Entry 6Z2W (electron microscopy, 2.82 A resolution); this record covers chains D and E of the 4 polymer chains in the assembly.

== Chain D ==
Name: DNA damage checkpoint protein LCD1
Organism: Saccharomyces cerevisiae S288C
Reference sequence: Q04377 (LCD1_YEAST); residue numbers follow UniProt; this construct covers 1-747
Chain sequence (747 residues; numbered 1 to 747; the number before each row is that of its first residue):
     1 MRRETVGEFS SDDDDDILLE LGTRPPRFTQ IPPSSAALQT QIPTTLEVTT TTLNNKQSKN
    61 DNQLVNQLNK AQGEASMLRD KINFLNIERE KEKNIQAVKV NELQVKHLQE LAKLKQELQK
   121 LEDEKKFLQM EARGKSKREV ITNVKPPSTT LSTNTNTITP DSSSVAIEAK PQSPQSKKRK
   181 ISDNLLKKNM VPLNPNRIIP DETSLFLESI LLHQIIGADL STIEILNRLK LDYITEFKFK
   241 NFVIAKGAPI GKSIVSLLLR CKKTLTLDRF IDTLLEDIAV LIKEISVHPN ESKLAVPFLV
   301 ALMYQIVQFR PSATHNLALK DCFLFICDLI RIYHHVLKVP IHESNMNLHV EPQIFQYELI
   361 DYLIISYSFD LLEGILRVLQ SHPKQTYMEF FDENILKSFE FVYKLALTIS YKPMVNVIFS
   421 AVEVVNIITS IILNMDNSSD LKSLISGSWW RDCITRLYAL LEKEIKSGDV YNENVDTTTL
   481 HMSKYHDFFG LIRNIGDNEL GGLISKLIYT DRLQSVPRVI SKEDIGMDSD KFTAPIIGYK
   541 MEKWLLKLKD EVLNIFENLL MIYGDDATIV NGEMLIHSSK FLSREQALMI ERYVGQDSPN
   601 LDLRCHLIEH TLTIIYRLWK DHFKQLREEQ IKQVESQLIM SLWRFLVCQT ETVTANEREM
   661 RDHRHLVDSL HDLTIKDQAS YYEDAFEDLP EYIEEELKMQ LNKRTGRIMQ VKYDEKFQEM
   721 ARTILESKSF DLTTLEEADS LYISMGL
Not modelled in the structure: 1-185, 528-531
UniProt features mapped onto this chain:
  - modified residue (Phosphoserine): Ser10, Ser11, Ser76
  - mutagenesis: Lys177 (K177A: Impairs dsDNA and ssDNA binding of the MEC1-LCD1 complex), Arg179 (R179A: Impairs dsDNA and ssDNA binding of the MEC1-LCD1 complex)

== Chain E ==
Name: Serine/threonine-protein kinase MEC1
Organism: Saccharomyces cerevisiae S288C
Notes: EC 2.7.11.1
Reference sequence: P38111 (ATR_YEAST); numbering as in UniProt; present here: 1-1081, 1089-2368
Chain sequence (2368 residues; numbered 1 to 2368 plus 6 insertion-coded residues; 6 numbers in that range are skipped by the numbering (no residue carries them; nothing is unmodelled there); the number before each row is that of its first residue; a row labelled like 1085A-1085F holds insertion residues (1085A, then the next letters in order)):
     1 MESHVKYLDE LILAIKDLNS GVDSKVQIKK VPTDPSSSQE YAKSLKILNT LIRNLKDQRR
    61 NNIMKNDTIF SKTVSALALL LEYNPFLLVM KDSNGNFEIQ RLIDDFLNIS VLNYDNYHRI
   121 WFMRRKLGSW CKACVEFYGK PAKFQLTAHF ENTMNLYEQA LTEVLLGKTE LLKFYDTLKG
   181 LYILLYWFTS EYSTFGNSIA FLDSSLGFTK FDFNFQRLIR IVLYVFDSCE LAALEYAEIQ
   241 LKYISLVVDY VCNRTISTAL DAPALVCCEQ LKFVLTTMHH FLDNKYGLLD NDPTMAKGIL
   301 RLYSLCISND FSKCFVDHFP IDQWADFSQS EHFPFTQLTN KALSIVYFDL KRRSLPVEAL
   361 KYDNKFNIWV YQSEPDSSLK NVTSPFDDRY KQLEKLRLLV LKKFNKTERG TLLKYRVNQL
   421 SPGFFQRAGN DFKLILNEAS VSIQTCFKTN NITRLTSWTV ILGRLACLES EKFSGTLPNS
   481 TKDMDNWYVC HLCDIEKTGN PFVRINPNRP EAAGKSEIFR ILHSNFLSHP NIDEFSESLL
   541 SGILFSLHRI FSHFQPPKLT DGNGQINKSF KLVQKCFMNS NRYLRLLSTR IIPLFNISDS
   601 HNSEDEHTAT LIKFLQSQKL PVVKENLVIA WTQLTLTTSN DVFDTLLLKL IDIFNSDDYS
   661 LRIMMTLQIK NMAKILKKTP YQLLSPILPV LLRQLGKNLV ERKVGFQNLI ELLGYSSKTI
   721 LDIFQRYIIP YAIIQYKSDV LSEIAKIMCD GDTSLINQMK VNLLKKNSRQ IFAVALVKHG
   781 LFSLDILETL FLNRAPTFDK GYITAYLPDY KTLAEITKLY KNSVTKDASD SENANMILCS
   841 LRFLITNFEK DKRHGSKYKN INNWTDDQEQ AFQKKLQDNI LGIFQVFSSD IHDVEGRTTY
   901 YEKLRVINGI SFLIIYAPKK SIISALAQIS ICLQTGLGLK EVRYEAFRCW HLLVRHLNDE
   961 ELSTVIDSLI AFILQKWSEF NGKLRNIVYS ILDTLIKEKS DLILKLKPYT TLALVGKPEL
  1021 GILARDGQFA RMVNKIRSTT DLIPIFANNL KSSNKYVINQ NLDDIEVYLR RKQTERSIDF
  1081 T
  1085 P
1085A-1085F KKVGQT
  1089 SDITLVLGAL LDTSHKFRNL DKDLCEKCAK CISMIGVLDV TKHEFKRTTY SENEVYDLND
  1149 SVQTIKFLIW VINDILVPAF WQSENPSKQL FVALVIQESL KYCGLSSESW DMNHKELYPN
  1209 EAKLWEKFNS VSKTTIYPLL SSLYLAQSWK EYVPLKYPSN NFKEGYKIWV KRFTLDLLKT
  1269 GTTENHPLHV FSSLIREDDG SLSNFLLPYI SLDIIIKAEK GTPYADILNG IIIEFDSIFT
  1329 CNLEGMNNLQ VDSLRMCYES IFRVFEYCKK WATEFKQNYS KLHGTFIIKD TKTTNMLLRI
  1389 DEFLRTTPSD LLAQRSLETD SFERSALYLE QCYRQNPHDK NQNGQLLKNL QITYEEIGDI
  1449 DSLDGVLRTF ATGNLVSKIE ELQYSENWKL AQDCFNVLGK FSDDPKTTTR MLKSMYDHQL
  1509 YSQIISNSSF HSSDGKISLS PDVKEWYSIG LEAANLEGNV QTLKNWVEQI ESLRNIDDRE
  1569 VLLQYNIAKA LIAISNEDPL RTQKYIHNSF RLIGTNFITS SKETTLLKKQ NLLMKLHSLY
  1629 DLSFLSSAKD KFEYKSNTTI LDYRMERIGA DFVPNHYILS MRKSFDQLKM NEQADADLGK
  1689 TFFTLAQLAR NNARLDIASE SLMHCLERRL PQAELEFAEI LWKQGENDRA LKIVQEIHEK
  1749 YQENSSVNAR DRAAVLLKFT EWLDLSNNSA SEQIIKQYQD IFQIDSKWDK PYYSIGLYYS
  1809 RLLERKKAEG YITNGRFEYR AISYFLLAFE KNTAKVRENL PKVITFWLDI AAASISEAPG
  1869 NRKEMLSKAT EDICSHVEEA LQHCPTYIWY FVLTQLLSRL LHSHQSSAQI IMHILLSLAV
  1929 EYPSHILWYI TALVNSNSSK RVLRGKHILE KYRQHSQNPH DLVSSALDLT KALTRVCLQD
  1989 VKSITSRSGK SLEKDFKFDM NVAPSAMVVP VRKNLDIISP LESNSMRGYQ PFRPVVSIIR
  2049 FGSSYKVFSS LKKPKQLNII GSDGNIYGIM CKKEDVRQDN QYMQFATTMD FLLSKDIASR
  2109 KRSLGINIYS VLSLREDCGI LEMVPNVVTL RSILSTKYES LKIKYSLKSL HDRWQHTAVD
  2169 GKLEFYMEQV DKFPPILYQW FLENFPDPIN WFNARNTYAR SYAVMAMVGH ILGLGDRHCE
  2229 NILLDIQTGK VLHVDLDCLF EKGKRLPVPE IVPFRLTPNL LDALGIIGTE GTFKKSSEVT
  2289 LALMRKNEVA LMNVIETIMY DRNMDHSIQK ALKVLRNKIR GIDPQDGLVL SVAGQTETLI
  2349 QEATSEDNLS KMYIGWLPFW
Not modelled in the structure: 1, 33-43, 475-479, 1085A-1085F, 1868-1869, 1991-2003, 2031-2035
Construct notes: engineered mutation Leu2244 (Phe in P38111)
Metal / ion sites: Zn2+ near His553 (its only coordinating residue here); Mg2+ site 1: Asn2229, Asp2243 (together with AMP-PNP); Mg2+ site 2: Asp2243 (together with AMP-PNP)
Small-molecule neighbours: AMP-PNP (ANP; phosphoaminophosphonic acid-adenylate ester): Phe2056, Ser2058, Leu2059, Pro2062, Met2078, Lys2080, Tyr2117, Leu2129, Glu2130, Met2131, Val2132, Val2135, Thr2137, Asp2224, His2226, Glu2228, Asn2229, Leu2231, Leu2240, Val2242, Asp2243
UniProt features mapped onto this chain:
  - region: Val2055 to Lys2061 (G-loop), Gly2221 to Asn2229 (Catalytic loop), His2241 to Thr2265 (Activation loop)
  - mutagenesis: Val225 (V225G: In MEC1-101; impairs both the G1/S and intra-S damage checkpoints but not the G2/M damage checkpoint; when associated with P-552 and S-781), Ser552 (S552P: In MEC1-101; impairs both the G1/S and intra-S damage checkpoints but not the G2/M damage checkpoint; when associated with S-225 and S-781), Leu781 (L781S: In MEC1-101; impairs both the G1/S and intra-S damage checkpoints but not the G2/M damage checkpoint; when associated with S-225 and P-552), Phe1179 (F1179S: In MEC1-100; impairs both the G1/S and intra-S damage checkpoints but not the G2/M damage checkpoint; when associated with S-1700), Asn1700 (N1700S: In MEC1-100; impairs both the G1/S and intra-S damage checkpoints but not the G2/M damage checkpoint; when associated with S-1179), Asp2224 (D2224A: Impairs kinase activity; when associated with K-2229), Asn2229 (N2229K: Impairs kinase activity; when associated with A-2224), Asp2243 (D2243E: Impairs kinase activity), Met2360 to Ile2362 (In MEC1-85; disrupts interaction with RFA1 and severely impairs kinase activity), Phe2367 to Trp2368 (In MEC1-87; decreases the level of MEC1 and impairs viability)
Reported in the primary citation:
  - Zn2+ coordination: Cys467, Cys490, Cys493, His553
  - mutagenesis - F2093A, H2241A, V2242A, D2245G, R2310A: decreased catalytic activity
  - mutagenesis - H2241A, V2242A, F2248A: decreased growth in response to hydroxyurea
  - mutagenesis - D2243N: abolished catalytic activity
  - mutagenesis - D2243N: abolished growth
  - mutagenesis - F2248A, D2313A (36 +/- 10 nM): decreased catalytic activity on Dpb11
  - mutagenesis - D2245G (95 +/- 25 nM): decreased binding to Dpb11
  - mutagenesis - D2245G: decreased growth in response to tel1Delta ddc1Delta
  - binding site for AMP-PNP: Ser2058, Met2078, Lys2080
  - conformationally variable residues (loop rearrangement, side-chain flip): Ser2058, Arg2310
  - Mg2+ coordination: Asp2243
  - contacts within the chain: Tyr2090-Leu2244 (hydrophobic contact), Phe2093-Leu2299, Phe2093-Leu2220, Tyr2117-Leu2244 (hydrophobic contact), Leu2222-Cys2246 (hydrogen bond), Leu2244-Leu2247 (hydrophobic contact), Asp2313-His2314
  - mutagenesis - M2312A (5.8 +/- 1.5 nM), H2314A (5.16 +/- 1.34 nM): increased catalytic activity on Dpb11
  - mutagenesis - M2312A, H2314A: increased growth in response to hydroxyurea
  - mutagenesis - M2091A: unchanged catalytic activity
  - mutagenesis - F2093A, D2245G (95 +/- 25 nM Dpb11): decreased signaling in response to Dpb11
  - mutagenesis - F2093A: decreased growth
  - mutagenesis - M2312A (5.8 +/- 1.5 nM Dpb11), H2314A: increased binding to Dpb11

== Chain D / chain E interface ==
Pairs across the interface - 260 pairs, chain D then chain E:
  Asn189(D) - Leu171(E)
  Met190(D) - Gly167(E)
  Met190(D) - Lys168(E)
  Met190(D) - Thr169(E)
  Val191(D) - Thr169(E)
  Pro192(D) - Cys229(E)
  Pro192(D) - Glu230(E)  hydrogen bond (backbone-backbone)
  Leu193(D) - Leu165(E)
  Leu193(D) - Gly167(E)
  Leu193(D) - Ser228(E)
  Leu193(D) - Glu230(E)
  Asn194(D) - Asp227(E)  hydrogen bond (side chain-backbone)
  Asn194(D) - Ser228(E)  hydrogen bond (backbone-backbone)
  Asn194(D) - Cys229(E)
  Arg197(D) - Ser228(E)
  Ile199(D) - Tyr224(E)
  Gln214(D) - Lys313(E)  hydrogen bond
  Ile216(D) - Cys268(E)  hydrophobic
  Ile216(D) - Asp310(E)
  Gln308(D) - Glu269(E)
  Arg310(D) - Arg220(E)
  Pro311(D) - Phe213(E)  hydrophobic
  Asn345(D) - Lys1110(E)
  Met346(D) - Arg1106(E)
  Met346(D) - Asn1107(E)
  Met346(D) - Leu1108(E)
  Met346(D) - Asp1109(E)
  Met346(D) - Lys1110(E)  hydrogen bond (side chain-backbone)
  Met346(D) - Thr1603(E)
  Leu348(D) - Lys1110(E)
  Leu348(D) - Arg1599(E)
  Leu348(D) - Thr1603(E)
  Leu348(D) - Asn1604(E)
  His349(D) - Asn1596(E)
  His349(D) - Arg1599(E)
  Val350(D) - Leu1570(E)
  Val350(D) - Asn1574(E)
  Val350(D) - Asn1596(E)
  Val350(D) - Leu1600(E)  hydrophobic
  Glu351(D) - Ile1564(E)
  Glu351(D) - Tyr1573(E)
  Pro352(D) - Glu1559(E)
  Pro352(D) - Ile1564(E)  hydrophobic
  Pro352(D) - Leu1570(E)
  Pro352(D) - Tyr1573(E)  hydrogen bond (backbone-side chain)
  Ile354(D) - Glu1559(E)
  Gln356(D) - Glu1559(E)  hydrogen bond (side chain-backbone)
  Tyr357(D) - Ser1560(E)  hydrogen bond (side chain-backbone)
  Tyr357(D) - Leu1561(E)
  Tyr357(D) - Arg1562(E)
  Arg377(D) - Ser204(E)
  Arg377(D) - Phe208(E)  hydrogen bond (side chain-backbone)
  Arg377(D) - Thr209(E)  hydrogen bond (side chain-backbone)
  Arg377(D) - Lys210(E)
  Arg377(D) - Phe213(E)
  Val378(D) - Phe213(E)  hydrophobic
  Gln380(D) - Lys210(E)
  Phe419(D) - Leu206(E)  hydrophobic
  Glu423(D) - Ser204(E)  hydrogen bond
  Glu423(D) - Leu206(E)
  Glu423(D) - Phe208(E)
  Asn426(D) - Ser204(E)  hydrogen bond
  Ser430(D) - Ala200(E)
  Ser430(D) - Asp203(E)  hydrogen bond
  Leu433(D) - Phe144(E)  hydrophobic
  Asn434(D) - Ala200(E)
  Glu464(D) - Thr498(E)  hydrogen bond
  Lys466(D) - Glu496(E)
  Lys466(D) - Lys497(E)
  Ser467(D) - Ile495(E)
  Ser467(D) - Glu496(E)  hydrogen bond (backbone-backbone)
  Gly468(D) - Ile495(E)
  Gly468(D) - Glu496(E)  hydrogen bond (backbone-backbone)
  Gly468(D) - Lys497(E)
  Asp469(D) - Lys497(E)
  Asp469(D) - Thr498(E)  hydrogen bond (side chain-backbone)
  Val475(D) - Lys677(E)
  Phe489(D) - Asp310(E)
  Ile492(D) - Phe208(E)  hydrophobic
  Ile492(D) - Val266(E)
  Ile492(D) - Cys267(E)
  Arg493(D) - Leu206(E)
  Arg493(D) - Val266(E)
  Asn494(D) - Leu265(E)
  Asn494(D) - Val266(E)  hydrogen bond (backbone-backbone)
  Asn494(D) - Cys267(E)
  Asn494(D) - Phe311(E)
  Tyr509(D) - Glu1556(E)  hydrogen bond
  Val519(D) - Glu1556(E)
  Val519(D) - Glu1559(E)
  Val519(D) - Ser1560(E)
  Glu523(D) - Arg1589(E)  salt bridge
  Glu523(D) - Tyr1593(E)  hydrogen bond
  Thr533(D) - Tyr488(E)
  Pro535(D) - Ile495(E)  hydrophobic
  Ile536(D) - Thr258(E)
  Tyr539(D) - Val489(E)
  Tyr539(D) - Asp494(E)
  Tyr539(D) - Ile495(E)
  Lys543(D) - Ile256(E)
  Trp544(D) - Leu206(E)  hydrophobic
  Trp544(D) - Val266(E)  hydrophobic
  Lys547(D) - Leu206(E)
  Asp550(D) - Tyr192(E)
  Asp550(D) - Ser205(E)  hydrogen bond
  Glu551(D) - Ser204(E)
  Glu551(D) - Ser205(E)  hydrogen bond (side chain-backbone)
  Asn554(D) - Tyr192(E)
  Asn554(D) - Asn197(E)  hydrogen bond
  Asn554(D) - Asp203(E)
  Glu557(D) - Asn197(E)
  Met561(D) - Lys140(E)  hydrogen bond (backbone-side chain)
  Met561(D) - Lys143(E)
  Met561(D) - Phe144(E)  hydrophobic
  Ser583(D) - Leu667(E)
  Arg584(D) - Asn671(E)
  Arg584(D) - Lys674(E)
  Leu588(D) - Lys674(E)
  Ile590(D) - Leu586(E)  hydrophobic
  Glu591(D) - Arg590(E)  hydrogen bond (backbone-side chain)
  Glu591(D) - Ile629(E)
  Glu591(D) - Gln668(E)  hydrogen bond
  Arg592(D) - Glu496(E)  salt bridge
  Arg592(D) - Pro501(E)
  Arg592(D) - Arg590(E)  hydrogen bond (backbone-side chain)
  Tyr593(D) - Glu496(E)  hydrogen bond
  Val594(D) - Phe545(E)
  Val594(D) - Tyr583(E)
  Val594(D) - Arg590(E)  hydrogen bond (backbone-side chain)
  Gly595(D) - Phe545(E)
  Gly595(D) - Arg549(E)  hydrogen bond (backbone-side chain)
  Gln596(D) - Cys493(E)
  Gln596(D) - Asp494(E)  hydrogen bond (side chain-backbone)
  Gln596(D) - Glu496(E)
  Gln596(D) - Arg549(E)
  Asp597(D) - Leu412(E)
  Asp597(D) - Arg416(E)  salt bridge
  Asp597(D) - Arg464(E)  salt bridge
  Asp597(D) - Val489(E)
  Asp597(D) - Asp494(E)
  Ser598(D) - Asp494(E)
  His610(D) - Asn197(E)  hydrogen bond
  Thr613(D) - Glu136(E)
  Tyr616(D) - Ile28(E)
  Arg617(D) - Gly139(E)
  Lys620(D) - Phe137(E)
  Asp621(D) - Tyr138(E)
  Gln633(D) - Lys670(E)
  Glu635(D) - Tyr659(E)
  Ser636(D) - Ile663(E)
  Ser636(D) - Thr666(E)  hydrogen bond
  Ser636(D) - Leu667(E)  hydrogen bond (side chain-backbone)
  Gln637(D) - Leu667(E)
  Gln637(D) - Lys670(E)
  Ile639(D) - Tyr659(E)
  Met640(D) - Ile663(E)  hydrophobic
  Met640(D) - Met664(E)  hydrophobic
  Met640(D) - Leu667(E)  hydrophobic
  Trp643(D) - Glu625(E)
  Trp643(D) - Met664(E)  hydrophobic
  Arg644(D) - Glu625(E)  salt bridge
  Val647(D) - Arg582(E)
  Thr652(D) - Glu537(E)
  Thr652(D) - Asn581(E)
  Val653(D) - Glu537(E)
  Val653(D) - Asn581(E)
  Arg658(D) - Ile452(E)
  Arg658(D) - Thr453(E)
  Glu659(D) - Ser536(E)  hydrogen bond
  Glu659(D) - Glu537(E)
  Glu659(D) - Ser538(E)
  Asp662(D) - Ile452(E)
  Asp662(D) - Thr453(E)
  Asp662(D) - Thr456(E)
  Asp662(D) - Ser538(E)
  His663(D) - Ser538(E)
  His663(D) - Ser541(E)
  His663(D) - Tyr583(E)
  Leu666(D) - Val460(E)  hydrophobic
  Leu666(D) - Ser538(E)
  Leu666(D) - Ser541(E)
  Leu666(D) - Gly542(E)
  Leu666(D) - Phe545(E)  hydrophobic
  Val667(D) - Tyr583(E)
  Ser669(D) - Arg416(E)
  Leu670(D) - Ala259(E)  hydrophobic
  Leu670(D) - Leu412(E)  hydrophobic
  Leu673(D) - Ala259(E)
  Leu673(D) - Leu412(E)  hydrophobic
  Leu673(D) - Tyr415(E)
  Thr674(D) - Ser257(E)
  Lys676(D) - Tyr415(E)  hydrogen bond
  Asp677(D) - Ala259(E)
  Asp677(D) - Leu260(E)
  Ala679(D) - Gln392(E)  hydrogen bond (backbone-side chain)
  Ser680(D) - Gln392(E)
  Ser680(D) - Lys395(E)
  Tyr681(D) - Arg301(E)  hydrogen bond (backbone-side chain)
  Tyr681(D) - Gln392(E)
  Tyr681(D) - Lys395(E)
  Tyr681(D) - Leu396(E)  hydrophobic
  Tyr681(D) - Leu399(E)
  Tyr682(D) - Cys252(E)
  Tyr682(D) - Pro263(E)
  Tyr682(D) - Arg301(E)
  Tyr682(D) - Ser304(E)  hydrogen bond
  Tyr682(D) - Leu305(E)
  Glu683(D) - Trp121(E)
  Glu683(D) - Arg301(E)
  Glu683(D) - Gln392(E)  hydrogen bond (backbone-side chain)
  Asp684(D) - Tyr117(E)
  Asp684(D) - Ser245(E)  hydrogen bond
  Asp684(D) - Asp249(E)
  Asp684(D) - Lys297(E)
  Asp684(D) - Arg301(E)  salt bridge
  Ala685(D) - Tyr117(E)
  Ala685(D) - His118(E)  hydrogen bond (backbone-side chain)
  Ala685(D) - Trp121(E)  hydrophobic
  Phe686(D) - Trp121(E)  hydrophobic
  Phe686(D) - Gln392(E)  hydrogen bond (backbone-side chain)
  Glu687(D) - His118(E)  hydrogen bond (backbone-side chain)
  Glu687(D) - Lys297(E)  salt bridge
  Glu687(D) - Tyr390(E)
  Glu687(D) - Lys391(E)  hydrogen bond (side chain-backbone)
  Glu687(D) - Gln392(E)  hydrogen bond (side chain-backbone)
  Asp688(D) - His118(E)  hydrogen bond (backbone-side chain)
  Pro690(D) - His118(E)
  Tyr692(D) - Asp67(E)
  Tyr692(D) - Ser71(E)
  Tyr692(D) - His118(E)
  Tyr692(D) - Arg119(E)
  Ile693(D) - Trp121(E)  hydrophobic
  Ile693(D) - Phe122(E)  hydrophobic
  Glu696(D) - Trp121(E)
  Glu696(D) - Phe122(E)
  Glu696(D) - Arg125(E)  salt bridge
  Gln700(D) - Arg125(E)  hydrogen bond
  Met709(D) - Tyr583(E)
  Gln710(D) - Arg582(E)  hydrogen bond (backbone-side chain)
  Val711(D) - Arg582(E)
  Glu715(D) - Val26(E)
  Lys716(D) - Glu82(E)  salt bridge
  Lys716(D) - Ala133(E)
  Lys716(D) - Phe137(E)
  Phe717(D) - Glu136(E)
  Glu719(D) - Val26(E)
  Glu719(D) - Ile28(E)
  Met720(D) - Phe137(E)  hydrophobic
  Leu732(D) - Tyr659(E)
  Thr733(D) - Tyr659(E)
  Glu737(D) - Tyr659(E)
  Ser740(D) - Tyr659(E)
  Ser740(D) - Ser660(E)  hydrogen bond (side chain-backbone)
  Leu741(D) - Ser660(E)
  Leu741(D) - Ile663(E)  hydrophobic
  Ile743(D) - Pro621(E)
  Ile743(D) - Lys624(E)
  Ser744(D) - Pro621(E)
  Ser744(D) - Val622(E)
  Met745(D) - Val622(E)
Also at the interface, not in a pair above, chain D (150 interface residues in all): Lys187, Leu212, Tyr233, Phe309, Asn347, Glu373, Ser381, Thr479, Asn498, Lys540, Leu548, Asn558, Ala587, Gln649, His665, Gln678, Leu689, Leu697, Lys703, Asp714, Arg722
Also at the interface, not in a pair above, chain E (146 interface residues in all): Ser24, Tyr83, Asn116, Glu170, Tyr186, Leu231, His318, Ser580, Gln633, Ser1526, Asn1563, Lys1592

== Overview ==
Chain D and chain E form an interface of 150 and 146 residues respectively, with 50 hydrogen bonds and 9 salt
bridges. Polar contacts include Glu523(D)-Arg1589(E), Arg592(D)-Glu496(E) and Asp597(D)-Arg416(E). From the
paper: a binding site for AMP-PNP at Ser2058(E), Met2078(E) and Lys2080(E); F2093A, H2241A and V2242A of chain
E, among others, reduce catalytic activity; 11 substitutions were tested in all.
Here chain D is DNA damage checkpoint protein LCD1 and chain E is Serine/threonine-protein kinase MEC1, both
from Saccharomyces cerevisiae S288C. Entry 6Z2W (Mec1-Ddc2 (F2244L mutant) in complex with Mg AMP-PNP) was
determined by electron microscopy (same publication as 6Z2X and 6Z3A).
